8RHK - chains J and X of the 34 polymer chains in the assembly; structure by X-ray diffraction, 2.80 A resolution.

[Chain J (and X)]
Protein: Proteasome subunit beta type-4
Source organism: Saccharomyces cerevisiae
Notes: chain X of this document is another copy of the same molecule, construct and numbering; everything in this record applies to it too
UniProtKB: P22141 (PSB4_YEAST); residues 1-198 here = UniProt positions 1-198
Chain sequence (198 residues; row label = number of the first residue in the row):
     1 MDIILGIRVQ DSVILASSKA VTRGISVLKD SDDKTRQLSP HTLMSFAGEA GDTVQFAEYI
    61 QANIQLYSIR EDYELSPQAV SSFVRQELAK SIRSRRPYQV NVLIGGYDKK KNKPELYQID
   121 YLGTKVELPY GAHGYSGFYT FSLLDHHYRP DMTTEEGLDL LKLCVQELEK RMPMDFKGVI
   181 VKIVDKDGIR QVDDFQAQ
Disordered / not traced: 196-198

[How chain J and chain X interact]
Pairs across the interface (40):
  Thr22(J) - Pro173(X)
  Gly24(J) - Pro173(X)
  Ile25(J) - Tyr135(X)  hydrophobic
  Ile25(J) - Tyr139(X)  hydrogen bond (backbone-side chain)
  Ile25(J) - Arg171(X)
  Ile25(J) - Pro173(X)  hydrophobic
  Ser26(J) - Tyr139(X)  hydrogen bond
  Ser26(J) - Arg171(X)
  Val27(J) - Lys170(X)
  Val27(J) - Arg171(X)  hydrogen bond (backbone-side chain)
  Val27(J) - Met172(X)
  Val27(J) - Pro173(X)  hydrophobic
  Leu28(J) - Arg171(X)
  Tyr135(J) - Ile25(X)  hydrophobic
  Tyr139(J) - Ile25(X)  hydrogen bond (side chain-backbone)
  Tyr139(J) - Ser26(X)  hydrogen bond
  Glu169(J) - Asp175(X)
  Glu169(J) - Lys177(X)  hydrogen bond (backbone-side chain)
  Lys170(J) - Val27(X)
  Lys170(J) - Lys177(X)  hydrogen bond (backbone-side chain)
  Arg171(J) - Ile25(X)
  Arg171(J) - Ser26(X)
  Arg171(J) - Val27(X)  hydrogen bond (side chain-backbone)
  Arg171(J) - Leu28(X)
  Met172(J) - Val27(X)
  Pro173(J) - Thr22(X)
  Pro173(J) - Gly24(X)
  Pro173(J) - Ile25(X)
  Pro173(J) - Val27(X)  hydrophobic
  Pro173(J) - Met174(X)
  Pro173(J) - Asp175(X)  hydrogen bond (backbone-backbone)
  Met174(J) - Pro173(X)
  Met174(J) - Met174(X)  hydrophobic
  Met174(J) - Asp175(X)
  Asp175(J) - Glu169(X)
  Asp175(J) - Pro173(X)  hydrogen bond (backbone-backbone)
  Asp175(J) - Met174(X)
  Asp175(J) - Asp175(X)
  Lys177(J) - Glu169(X)  hydrogen bond (side chain-backbone)
  Lys177(J) - Lys170(X)  hydrogen bond (side chain-backbone)
Also at the interface, not in a pair above, chain J (18 interface residues in all): Asp30, Phe138
Also at the interface, not in a pair above, chain X (18 interface residues in all): Asp30, Phe138

[In short]
The chain J/chain X interface involves 18 residues from each chain; the contacts include 12 hydrogen bonds.
Polar pairs include Ile25(J)-Tyr139(X), Ser26(J)-Tyr139(X) and Val27(J)-Arg171(X).
Chain J and chain X are both Proteasome subunit beta type-4 (Saccharomyces cerevisiae); the structure, Yeast
20S proteasome in complex with a linear oxindole epoxyketone (compound 6), was determined by X-ray
diffraction, deposited together with 8RHJ and 8RHL.
